7MUV - chains DC and EC of the 205 polymer chains in the assembly; structure by electron microscopy, 4.60 A resolution (low resolution: residue-level contacts below are approximate; hydrogen-bond / salt-bridge calls are withheld).

# Chain DC
Name: DotC
From: Legionella pneumophila
Reference sequence: O52184 (O52184_LEGPN); residues 0-302 here correspond to UniProt positions 1-303 (UniProt number = residue number + 1)
Chain sequence (303 residues; numbered 0 to 302; the number before each row is that of its first residue; numbering starts at 0):
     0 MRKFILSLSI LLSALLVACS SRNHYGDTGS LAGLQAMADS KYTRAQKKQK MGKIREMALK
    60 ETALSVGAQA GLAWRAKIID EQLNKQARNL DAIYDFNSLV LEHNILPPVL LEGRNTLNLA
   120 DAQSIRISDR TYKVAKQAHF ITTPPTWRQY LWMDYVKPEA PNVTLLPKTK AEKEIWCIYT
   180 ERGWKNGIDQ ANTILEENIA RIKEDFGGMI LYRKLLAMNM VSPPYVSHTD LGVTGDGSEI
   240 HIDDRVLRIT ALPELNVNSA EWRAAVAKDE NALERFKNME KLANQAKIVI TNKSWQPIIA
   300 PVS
Disordered / not traced: 0-58, 268-302

# Chain EC
Name: DotC
From: Legionella pneumophila
Reference sequence: O52184 (O52184_LEGPN); residue numbers follow UniProt; this construct covers 1-303
Chain sequence (303 residues; row label = number of the first residue in the row):
     1 MRKFILSLSI LLSALLVACS SRNHYGDTGS LAGLQAMADS KYTRAQKKQK MGKIREMALK
    61 ETALSVGAQA GLAWRAKIID EQLNKQARNL DAIYDFNSLV LEHNILPPVL LEGRNTLNLA
   121 DAQSIRISDR TYKVAKQAHF ITTPPTWRQY LWMDYVKPEA PNVTLLPKTK AEKEIWCIYT
   181 ERGWKNGIDQ ANTILEENIA RIKEDFGGMI LYRKLLAMNM VSPPYVSHTD LGVTGDGSEI
   241 HIDDRVLRIT ALPELNVNSA EWRAAVAKDE NALERFKNME KLANQAKIVI TNKSWQPIIA
   301 PVS
Disordered / not traced: 1-59, 269-303
From the paper describing this entry:
  - post-translational modification sites: Cys19 (citing earlier work)

# Interface between chain DC and chain EC
Residue-residue contacts (40):
  His138(DC) with Ala122(EC)
  Phe139(DC) with Leu119(EC); Gln123(EC); Ser124(EC); Ile125(EC)
  Val232(DC) with Val257(EC)
  Asp235(DC) with Val257(EC)
  Gly236(DC) with Glu254(EC); Leu255(EC)
  Ser237(DC) with Tyr132(EC); Lys133(EC); Val134(EC); Leu255(EC)
  Glu238(DC) with Tyr132(EC); Lys133(EC); Val134(EC)
  Ile239(DC) with Arg130(EC); Thr131(EC); Tyr132(EC); Leu255(EC)
  His240(DC) with Arg130(EC); Thr131(EC)
  Ile241(DC) with Ser128(EC); Asp129(EC); Arg130(EC); Trp262(EC)
  Asp242(DC) with Ile127(EC); Ser128(EC); Asp129(EC); Arg130(EC)
  Asp243(DC) with Ile127(EC)
  Arg244(DC) with Ile125(EC); Arg126(EC); Ile127(EC)
  Val245(DC) with Ile125(EC)
  Leu246(DC) with Gln123(EC); Ser124(EC); Ile125(EC)
  Arg247(DC) with Gln123(EC)
  Ile248(DC) with Gln123(EC)
Interface residues without a listed pair, chain DC (19 interface residues in all): Gly234, Leu251
Interface residues without a listed pair, chain EC (19 interface residues in all): Asp121

# Summary
Chain DC and chain EC each contribute 19 residues to their interface. From the paper: a modification site at
Cys19(EC).
Both chains are DotC (Legionella pneumophila). Entry 7MUV (Reconstruction of the Legionella pneumophila
Dot/Icm T4SS 3DVA Map 3) was determined by electron microscopy together with 7MUC, 7MUD, 7MUE, 7MUQ, 7MUS,
7MUW and 7MUY from the same study.
